Entry 2JIB (X-ray diffraction, 2.20 A resolution); this record covers chains A and B.

# Chain A (and B)
Name: Oxalyl-CoA decarboxylase
From: Oxalobacter formigenes
Notes: EC 4.1.1.8; chain B of this document is another copy of the same molecule, construct and numbering; everything in this record applies to it too
UniProt: P40149 (OXC_OXAFO); residue numbers follow UniProt; this construct covers 1-568
Sequence (568 residues; each row starts with the number of its first residue):
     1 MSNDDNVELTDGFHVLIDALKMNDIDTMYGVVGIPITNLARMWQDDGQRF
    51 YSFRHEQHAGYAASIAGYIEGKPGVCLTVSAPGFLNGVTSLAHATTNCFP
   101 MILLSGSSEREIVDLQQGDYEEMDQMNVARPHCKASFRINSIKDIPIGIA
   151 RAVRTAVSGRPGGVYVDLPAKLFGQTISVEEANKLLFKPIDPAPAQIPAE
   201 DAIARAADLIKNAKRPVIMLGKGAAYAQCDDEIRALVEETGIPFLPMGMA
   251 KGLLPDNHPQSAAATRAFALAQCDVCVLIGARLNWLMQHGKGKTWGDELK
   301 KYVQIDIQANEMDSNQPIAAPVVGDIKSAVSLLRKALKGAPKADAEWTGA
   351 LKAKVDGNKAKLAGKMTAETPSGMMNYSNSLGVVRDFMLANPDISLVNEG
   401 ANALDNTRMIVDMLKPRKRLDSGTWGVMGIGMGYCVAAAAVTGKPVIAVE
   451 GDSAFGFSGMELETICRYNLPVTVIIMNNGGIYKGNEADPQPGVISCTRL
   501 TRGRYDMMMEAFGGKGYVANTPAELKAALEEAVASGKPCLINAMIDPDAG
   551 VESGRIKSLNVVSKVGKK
Unresolved in the structure: 1-6, 566-568
Metal / ion sites: Mg2+: D452, N479, G481 (together with thiamine diphosphate)
Ligand contacts:
  - ADP (adenosine-5'-diphosphate): N97, C98, R160, P161, G221, K222, G223, Y226, A227, M247, G280, A281, R282, N284, L286, M287, D306, I307, Q308, E311, G324, D325, I326, T424
  - coenzyme A (COA): M247, A263, A264, T265, R266, A267, W285, L286, Q288, N358, K359, L362, G400, A401, L404, D405, R408, M409, D412, G426, M428, S553, R555, I556
  - thiamine diphosphate (TPP), molecule 1: V31, V32, G33, E56, V79, P82, G83, N86, E121
  - thiamine diphosphate (TPP), molecule 2: Y377, G400, A401, N402, A403, G426, V427, M428, G451, D452, S453, A454, F457, N479, G481, I482, Y483
From the paper describing this entry:
  - binding site for thiamine diphosphate: E56 (proposed by the authors, not directly observed)
  - catalytic residues: E56
  - catalytic residues: E121 (proposed by the authors, not directly observed)

# Chain A / chain B interface
Residue-residue contacts (169; chain A residue first):
  D11(A) with S563(B), hydrogen bond; V565(B)
  F13(A) with V561(B); V562(B); S563(B)
  H14(A) with S563(B); V565(B)
  V31(A) with F457(B), hydrophobic
  V32(A) with I482(B), hydrophobic; C497(B), hydrophobic
  G33(A) with Y483(B)
  I34(A) with S553(B); I556(B); L559(B); N560(B)
  P35(A) with V561(B), hydrophobic
  N38(A) with V561(B), hydrogen bond (side chain-backbone); V562(B)
  R41(A) with E487(B), salt bridge; C497(B); T498(B); E552(B), salt bridge
  M42(A) with S563(B)
  Q44(A) with P490(B); Q491(B); V494(B); I495(B), hydrogen bond (side chain-backbone); S496(B); C497(B), hydrogen bond (side chain-backbone)
  D45(A) with P490(B); Q491(B), hydrogen bond (backbone-side chain)
  F50(A) with C497(B), hydrophobic
  S52(A) with C497(B), hydrogen bond (side chain-backbone)
  R54(A) with D452(B), hydrogen bond (side chain-backbone); G456(B); F457(B), hydrogen bond (backbone-backbone); L500(B); Y505(B), hydrogen bond
  H55(A) with Q57(B), hydrogen bond; F457(B)
  E56(A) with F457(B)
  Q57(A) with H55(B), hydrogen bond; N86(B), hydrogen bond
  A81(A) with W425(B)
  P82(A) with W425(B); V427(B), hydrophobic
  L85(A) with T89(B); A92(B), hydrophobic; H132(B)
  N86(A) with Q57(B), hydrogen bond
  T89(A) with L85(B); T89(B)
  A92(A) with L85(B), hydrophobic
  I112(A) with H289(B)
  Q117(A) with N284(B); S314(B), hydrogen bond (side chain-backbone); N315(B), hydrogen bond (backbone-side chain)
  G118(A) with N284(B); W285(B), hydrogen bond (backbone-backbone); H289(B)
  D119(A) with W285(B); H289(B)
  Y120(A) with W285(B); I556(B), hydrophobic
  E121(A) with W425(B); G426(B)
  E122(A) with W425(B), hydrogen bond (backbone-side chain)
  M123(A) with W425(B), hydrophobic
  V128(A) with H132(B)
  H132(A) with L85(B); V128(B)
  A170(A) with V561(B)
  N284(A) with Q117(B); G118(B)
  W285(A) with G118(B), hydrogen bond (backbone-backbone); D119(B); Y120(B)
  H289(A) with I112(B); G118(B); D119(B)
  S314(A) with Q117(B), hydrogen bond (backbone-side chain)
  N315(A) with Q117(B), hydrogen bond (side chain-backbone)
  W425(A) with A81(B); P82(B); L85(B), hydrophobic; E121(B); E122(B), hydrogen bond (side chain-backbone); M123(B), hydrophobic
  V427(A) with P82(B), hydrophobic
  D452(A) with R54(B), hydrogen bond (backbone-side chain)
  F455(A) with M460(B), hydrophobic
  G456(A) with R54(B); M460(B)
  F457(A) with V31(B), hydrophobic; R54(B); H55(B); E56(B)
  G459(A) with M460(B)
  M460(A) with G456(B); M460(B); Y505(B), hydrophobic; M508(B), hydrophobic
  E463(A) with L500(B); T501(B), hydrogen bond
  R467(A) with I495(B); R499(B); L500(B); T501(B)
  Y468(A) with I495(B), hydrophobic
  I482(A) with V32(B), hydrophobic
  Y483(A) with G33(B)
  E487(A) with R41(B), salt bridge
  P490(A) with Q44(B); D45(B)
  Q491(A) with Q44(B); D45(B), hydrogen bond (side chain-backbone)
  V494(A) with Q44(B)
  I495(A) with Q44(B), hydrogen bond (backbone-side chain); R467(B); Y468(B), hydrophobic
  S496(A) with Q44(B)
  C497(A) with R41(B); Q44(B), hydrogen bond (backbone-side chain); F50(B), hydrophobic; S52(B), hydrogen bond (backbone-side chain)
  T498(A) with R41(B)
  R499(A) with R467(B)
  L500(A) with R54(B); E463(B); R467(B)
  T501(A) with E463(B), hydrogen bond; R467(B); F512(B)
  G503(A) with A511(B)
  R504(A) with A511(B), hydrogen bond (backbone-backbone)
  Y505(A) with R54(B), hydrogen bond; F512(B), hydrophobic
  M507(A) with M507(B); E510(B); A511(B), hydrophobic
  M508(A) with M460(B), hydrophobic; M508(B), hydrophobic; A511(B); F512(B), hydrophobic
  E510(A) with M507(B)
  A511(A) with G503(B); R504(B), hydrogen bond (backbone-backbone); M507(B), hydrophobic; M508(B)
  F512(A) with T501(B); Y505(B), hydrophobic; M508(B), hydrophobic
  E552(A) with R41(B), salt bridge
  S553(A) with I34(B)
  I556(A) with I34(B); Y120(B), hydrophobic
  L559(A) with I34(B)
  N560(A) with I34(B)
  V561(A) with F13(B); P35(B), hydrophobic; N38(B), hydrogen bond (backbone-side chain); A170(B)
  V562(A) with F13(B)
  S563(A) with D11(B), hydrogen bond; F13(B); H14(B); M42(B)
  V565(A) with D11(B); H14(B)
Other interface residues (no listed pair), chain A (92 interface residues in all): L9, T37, A40, G47, P131, F173, L283, G426, S453, K564
Other interface residues (no listed pair), chain B (93 interface residues in all): L9, T10, T37, A40, G47, P131, F173, G174, S453, F455, G459, K564

# Summary
Chain A and chain B form an interface of 92 and 93 residues respectively; the contacts include 33 hydrogen
bonds and 4 salt bridges. Polar contacts include R41(A)-E487(B), R41(A)-E552(B) and D11(A)-S563(B). Ligands of
chain A: thiamine diphosphate, ADP and coenzyme A. The paper reports catalytic residues E56(A) and E121(A); a
binding site for thiamine diphosphate at E56(A).
Chain A and chain B are both Oxalyl-CoA decarboxylase (Oxalobacter formigenes); the structure, X-ray structure
of Oxalyl-CoA decarboxylase in complex with coenzyme- A, was determined by X-ray diffraction (same publication
as 2JI6, 2JI7, 2JI8 and 2JI9).
